5THJ - chain A; structure by X-ray diffraction, 1.50 A resolution.

== Chain A ==
Molecule: Carbonic anhydrase 2
Organism: Homo sapiens
Notes: EC 4.2.1.1
UniProtKB: P00918 (CAH2_HUMAN); the author numbering skips numbers that UniProt does not, so the offset changes along the chain: 1-125 = UniProt 1-125; 127-261 = UniProt 126-260
Amino-acid sequence (260 residues; row label = number of the first residue in the row; note: 1 number in that range is skipped by the numbering (no residue carries it; nothing is unmodelled there)):
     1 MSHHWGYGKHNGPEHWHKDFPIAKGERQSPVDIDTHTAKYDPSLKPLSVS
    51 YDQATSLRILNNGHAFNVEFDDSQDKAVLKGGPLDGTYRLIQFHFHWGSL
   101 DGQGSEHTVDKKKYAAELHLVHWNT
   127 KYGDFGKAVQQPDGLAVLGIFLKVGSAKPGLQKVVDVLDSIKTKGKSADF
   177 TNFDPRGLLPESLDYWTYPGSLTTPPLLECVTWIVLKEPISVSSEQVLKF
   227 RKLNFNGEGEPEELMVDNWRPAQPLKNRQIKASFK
Disordered / not traced: 1-3
Bound ions: Zn2+: His-94, His-96, His-119 (together with 2-hydroxycyclohepta-2,4,6-trien-1-one); mercuribenzoic acid Hg: Val-135, Gln-137, Cys-206
Ligand contacts:
  - 2-hydroxycyclohepta-2,4,6-trien-1-one (0TR): Gln-92, His-94, His-96, His-119, Val-121, Val-143, Leu-198, Thr-199, Thr-200
  - mercuribenzoic acid (MBO): Val-135, Gln-136, Gln-137, Pro-138, Leu-204, Glu-205, Cys-206
UniProt features mapped onto this chain:
  - active site: His-64 (Proton donor/acceptor)
  - binding site (Zn(2+)): His-94, His-96, His-119
  - binding site (substrate): Thr-199, Thr-200
  - site: Tyr-7 (Fine-tunes the proton-transfer properties of H-64), Asn-62 (Fine-tunes the proton-transfer properties of H-64), Asn-67 (Fine-tunes the proton-transfer properties of H-64), Gln-92 (Involved in the binding of some activators, including histamine and L-histidine)
  - modified residue: Ser-2 (N-acetylserine), Ser-166 (Phosphoserine), Ser-173 (Phosphoserine)

== Overview ==
Bound to chain A: 2-hydroxycyclohepta-2,4,6-trien-1-one and mercuribenzoic acid. The Zn2+ site is built by
His-94, His-96 and His-119. The mercuribenzoic acid Hg site is built by Val-135, Gln-137 and Cys-206. UniProt
lists active-site residue His-64, 3 Zn2+-binding residues and substrate-binding residues Thr-199 and Thr-200.
Chain A is Carbonic anhydrase 2 (Homo sapiens); the structure, Crystal Structure of
2-hydroxycyclohepta-2,4,6-trien-1-one bound to human carbonic anhydrase 2, was determined by X-ray diffraction
(same publication as 5TH4, 5THI, 5THN and 5TI0).
